Entry 6O5M (X-ray diffraction, 2.30 A resolution); this record covers chains A and E of the 6 polymer chains in the assembly.

[Chain A]
Protein: Tubulin alpha-1B chain
Organism: Sus scrofa
UniProtKB: Q2XVP4 (TBA1B_PIG); numbering as in UniProt (aligned over 1-450)
Amino-acid sequence (450 residues; row label = number of the first residue in the row):
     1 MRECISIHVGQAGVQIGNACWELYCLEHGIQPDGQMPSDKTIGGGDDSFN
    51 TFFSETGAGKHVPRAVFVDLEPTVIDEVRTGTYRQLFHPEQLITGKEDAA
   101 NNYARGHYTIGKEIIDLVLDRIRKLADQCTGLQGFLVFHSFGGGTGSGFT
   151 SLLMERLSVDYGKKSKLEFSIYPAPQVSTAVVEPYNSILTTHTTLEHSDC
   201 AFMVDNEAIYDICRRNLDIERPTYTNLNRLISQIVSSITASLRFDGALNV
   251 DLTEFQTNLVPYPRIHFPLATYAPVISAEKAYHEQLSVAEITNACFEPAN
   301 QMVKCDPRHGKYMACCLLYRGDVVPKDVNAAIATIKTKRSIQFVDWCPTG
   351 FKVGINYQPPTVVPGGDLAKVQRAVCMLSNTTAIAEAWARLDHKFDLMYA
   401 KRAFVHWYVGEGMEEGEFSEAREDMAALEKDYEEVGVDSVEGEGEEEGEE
Disordered / not traced: 438-450
Bound ions: Ca2+: Asp-39, Thr-41, Gly-44, Glu-55
Small-molecule neighbours:
  - G8K ([2-(1H-indol-4-yl)-1H-imidazol-4-yl](3,4,5-trimethoxyphenyl)methanone): Ser-178, Thr-179, Ala-180, Val-181
  - GTP (guanosine-5'-triphosphate): Gly-10, Gln-11, Ala-12, Gln-15, Ile-16, Asp-69, Asp-98, Ala-99, Ala-100, Asn-101, Ser-140, Gly-142, Gly-143, Gly-144, Thr-145, Gly-146, Ile-171, Pro-173, Val-177, Ser-178, Thr-179, Glu-183, Asn-206, Tyr-224, Leu-227, Asn-228, Ile-231

[Chain E]
Protein: Stathmin-4
Organism: Homo sapiens
UniProtKB: Q9H169 (STMN4_HUMAN); residues 5-145 here correspond to UniProt positions 49-189 (UniProt number = residue number + 44)
Amino-acid sequence (143 residues; row label = number of the first residue in the row):
     3 MADMEVIELNKCTSGQSFEVILKPPSFDGVPEFNASLPRRRDPSLEEIQK
    53 KLEAAEERRKYQEAELLKHLAEKREHEREVIQKAIEENNNFIKMAKEKLA
   103 QKMESNKENREAHLAAMLERLQEKDKHAEEVRKNKELKEEASR
Disordered / not traced: 3-5, 29-43, 141-145
Differences from the reference sequence: expression tag (3-4)

[Chain A / chain E interface]
Residue-residue contacts (62; chain A residue first):
  His-107(A) / Lys-53(E)  hydrogen bond
  His-107(A) / Leu-54(E)
  Tyr-108(A) / Lys-53(E)
  Tyr-108(A) / Ala-57(E)  hydrophobic
  Thr-109(A) / Arg-61(E)  hydrogen bond
  Lys-112(A) / Leu-54(E)
  Lys-112(A) / Glu-58(E)  salt bridge
  Leu-152(A) / Leu-54(E)  hydrophobic
  Glu-155(A) / Ile-50(E)
  Glu-155(A) / Lys-53(E)  salt bridge
  Arg-156(A) / Leu-47(E)
  Arg-156(A) / Gln-51(E)
  Ser-158(A) / Asp-44(E)
  Val-159(A) / Pro-45(E)
  Val-159(A) / Leu-47(E)
  Val-159(A) / Ile-50(E)  hydrophobic
  His-197(A) / Asp-44(E)  salt bridge
  His-197(A) / Pro-45(E)
  Asp-245(A) / Cys-14(E)
  Asp-245(A) / Ser-16(E)
  Ala-247(A) / Asn-12(E)
  Ala-247(A) / Ser-19(E)
  Leu-248(A) / Ser-19(E)
  Pro-325(A) / Gln-18(E)
  Pro-325(A) / Phe-20(E)  hydrophobic
  Asn-329(A) / Met-6(E)
  Asn-329(A) / Val-8(E)
  Asn-329(A) / Phe-20(E)
  Asn-329(A) / Val-22(E)
  Lys-336(A) / Leu-24(E)
  Asp-345(A) / Pro-27(E)
  Asp-345(A) / Ser-28(E)  hydrogen bond (backbone-backbone)
  Cys-347(A) / Pro-27(E)
  Pro-348(A) / Lys-25(E)
  Pro-348(A) / Pro-27(E)
  Thr-349(A) / Ile-23(E)
  Thr-349(A) / Leu-24(E)  hydrogen bond (backbone-backbone)
  Thr-349(A) / Lys-25(E)  hydrogen bond (backbone-backbone)
  Gly-350(A) / Val-22(E)
  Phe-351(A) / Glu-21(E)
  Phe-351(A) / Val-22(E)  hydrogen bond (backbone-backbone)
  Phe-351(A) / Leu-24(E)  hydrophobic
  Lys-352(A) / Phe-20(E)
  Lys-352(A) / Glu-21(E)  salt bridge
  Val-353(A) / Ser-19(E)
  Val-353(A) / Phe-20(E)  hydrogen bond (backbone-backbone)
  Gly-354(A) / Gln-18(E)
  Ile-355(A) / Gly-17(E)
  Ile-355(A) / Gln-18(E)  hydrogen bond (backbone-backbone)
  Asn-356(A) / Ser-16(E)
  Tyr-357(A) / Thr-15(E)
  Tyr-357(A) / Ser-16(E)  hydrogen bond (backbone-backbone)
  Tyr-357(A) / Gly-17(E)
  Tyr-357(A) / Gln-18(E)  hydrogen bond
  Val-409(A) / Gln-64(E)
  Gly-410(A) / Arg-61(E)
  Gly-410(A) / Gln-64(E)
  Glu-411(A) / Arg-61(E)  hydrogen bond (backbone-side chain)
  Gly-412(A) / Ala-57(E)
  Gly-412(A) / Arg-60(E)  hydrogen bond (backbone-side chain)
  Gly-412(A) / Arg-61(E)
  Glu-414(A) / Arg-60(E)  salt bridge
Also at the interface, not in a pair above, chain A (38 interface residues in all): Glu-196, Val-328, Ile-332, Ala-333, Trp-346
Also at the interface, not in a pair above, chain E (32 interface residues in all): Leu-11, Pro-26, Ser-46

[Summary]
38 residues of chain A and 32 residues of chain E are in contact, with 12 hydrogen bonds and 5 salt bridges.
Polar pairs include Lys-112(A)/Glu-58(E), Glu-155(A)/Lys-53(E) and His-197(A)/Asp-44(E). Bound to chain A: GTP
and compound G8K.
Here chain A is Tubulin alpha-1B chain (Sus scrofa) and chain E is Stathmin-4 (Homo sapiens). Entry 6O5M
(Tubulin-RB3_SLD-TTL in complex with compound 10bb) was determined by X-ray diffraction (same publication as
6O5N and 6O61).
